2F98 - chains C and D of the 4 polymer chains in the assembly; structure by X-ray diffraction, 2.10 A resolution.

# Chain C (and D)
Protein: Aklanonic Acid methyl Ester Cyclase, AknH
Organism: Streptomyces galilaeus
Notes: chain D of this document is another copy of the same molecule, construct and numbering; everything in this record applies to it too
Chain sequence (153 residues; numbered -8 to 144; the number before each row is that of its first residue; numbers below 1 keep their minus sign (Met-8 is residue -8)):
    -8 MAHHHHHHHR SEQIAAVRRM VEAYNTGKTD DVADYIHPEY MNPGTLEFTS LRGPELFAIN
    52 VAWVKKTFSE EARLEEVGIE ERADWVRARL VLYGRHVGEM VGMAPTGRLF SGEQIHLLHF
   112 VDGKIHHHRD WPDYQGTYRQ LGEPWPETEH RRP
Unresolved in the structure: -8 to 0, 144 (chain D: -8 to 1, 142-144)
Differences from the reference sequence: cloning artifact (-8 to -7, 1); expression tag (-6 to 0)
Small-molecule neighbours: nogalaviketone (NGV; methyl 5,7-dihydroxy-2-methyl-4,6,11-trioxo-3,4,6,11-tetrahydrotetracene-1-carboxylate): Thr36, Phe39, Asn51, Trp54, Val55, Phe59, Leu83, Met91, Val92, Met94, Gln105, Pro123, Tyr125, Thr128, Tyr129, Leu132

# Chain C / chain D interface
Pairs across the interface (55):
  Pro34(C) - Glu38(D)
  Leu37(C) - Leu37(D)
  Leu37(C) - Glu38(D)
  Glu38(C) - Pro34(D)
  Glu38(C) - Leu37(D)
  Glu38(C) - Arg120(D)  salt bridge
  Glu71(C) - Trp136(D)
  Glu72(C) - Trp136(D)
  Arg73(C) - Trp136(D)
  Trp76(C) - Trp136(D)
  Trp76(C) - Pro137(D)  hydrophobic
  Trp76(C) - Thr139(D)
  Trp76(C) - Glu140(D)
  Arg78(C) - Tyr129(D)  hydrogen bond
  Arg78(C) - Glu134(D)  hydrogen bond (side chain-backbone)
  Arg78(C) - Pro135(D)
  Arg78(C) - Trp136(D)
  Val92(C) - Arg120(D)
  Met94(C) - Leu108(D)  hydrophobic
  Glu104(C) - Gln126(D)  hydrogen bond (backbone-side chain)
  Gln105(C) - Gln126(D)
  Ile106(C) - Gln126(D)
  Leu108(C) - Met94(D)  hydrophobic
  His110(C) - Glu140(D)  salt bridge
  His117(C) - Glu140(D)  salt bridge
  His118(C) - Glu140(D)
  Arg120(C) - Glu38(D)  salt bridge
  Arg120(C) - Val92(D)
  Trp122(C) - Tyr125(D)
  Trp122(C) - Gln126(D)  hydrogen bond (backbone-side chain)
  Trp122(C) - Tyr129(D)  hydrophobic
  Pro123(C) - Gln126(D)
  Asp124(C) - Gln126(D)
  Tyr125(C) - Trp122(D)
  Tyr125(C) - Tyr125(D)  hydrophobic
  Gln126(C) - Glu104(D)  hydrogen bond (side chain-backbone)
  Gln126(C) - Gln105(D)  hydrogen bond (side chain-backbone)
  Gln126(C) - Ile106(D)
  Gln126(C) - Trp122(D)  hydrogen bond (side chain-backbone)
  Gln126(C) - Pro123(D)
  Gln126(C) - Asp124(D)
  Tyr129(C) - Arg78(D)  hydrogen bond
  Tyr129(C) - Trp122(D)  hydrophobic
  Glu134(C) - Arg78(D)  hydrogen bond (backbone-side chain)
  Trp136(C) - Glu71(D)
  Trp136(C) - Glu72(D)
  Trp136(C) - Arg73(D)
  Trp136(C) - Trp76(D)
  Trp136(C) - Arg78(D)
  Pro137(C) - Trp76(D)  hydrophobic
  Thr139(C) - Trp76(D)
  Glu140(C) - Trp76(D)
  Glu140(C) - His110(D)  salt bridge
  Glu140(C) - His117(D)  salt bridge
  Glu140(C) - His118(D)
Other interface residues (no listed pair), chain C (32 interface residues in all): Val77, Val112, Pro135
Other interface residues (no listed pair), chain D (32 interface residues in all): Val77, Val112

# Summary
The chain C/chain D interface involves 32 residues from each chain; the contacts include 9 hydrogen bonds and
6 salt bridges. Polar contacts include Glu38(C)-Arg120(D), His110(C)-Glu140(D) and His117(C)-Glu140(D). Chain
C binds nogalaviketone.
Both chains are Aklanonic Acid methyl Ester Cyclase, AknH (Streptomyces galilaeus). Entry 2F98 (Crystal
structure of the polyketide cyclase AknH with bound substrate and product analogue: implications for catalytic
...) was determined by X-ray diffraction (same publication as 2F99).
